PDB entry 4RLN | X-ray diffraction, 2.17 A resolution | chain A

[Chain A]
Protein: Lysozyme C
Organism: Gallus gallus
Notes: EC 3.2.1.17
Reference sequence: P00698 (LYSC_CHICK); residues 1-129 here correspond to UniProt positions 19-147 (UniProt number = residue number + 18)
Chain sequence (129 residues; row label = number of the first residue in the row):
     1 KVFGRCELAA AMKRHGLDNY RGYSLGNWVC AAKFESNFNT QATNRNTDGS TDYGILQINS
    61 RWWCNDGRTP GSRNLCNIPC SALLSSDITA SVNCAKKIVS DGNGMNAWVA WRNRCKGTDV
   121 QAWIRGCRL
Disulfide bonds: C6-C127, C30-C115, C64-C80, C76-C94

[In short]
Chain A is Lysozyme C (Gallus gallus); the structure, Hen egg-white lysozyme solved from serial
crystallography at a synchrotron source, data processed with nXDS, was determined by X-ray diffraction (same
publication as 4RLM).
